8OOA - chains K and M of the 8 polymer chains in the assembly; structure by electron microscopy, 3.18 A resolution.

[Chain K]
Molecule: DNA strand 1
Sequence (226 nucleotides; numbered -73 to 152; the number before each row is that of its first residue; numbers below 1 keep their minus sign (DC-73 is residue -73)):
   -73 CTGGAGAATCCCGGTGCCGAGGCCGCTCAATTGGTCGTAGCAAGCTCTAG
   -23 CACCGCTTAAACGCACGTACGCGCTGTCCCCCGCGTTTTAACCGCCAAGG
    27 GGATTACTCCCTAGTCTCCAGGCACGTGTCAGATATATACATCCTGTGCA
    77 TGTATTGAACAGCGACCTTGCCGGTGCCAGTCGGATAGTGTTCCGAGCTC
   127 CCACTCTAGAGGATCCCCGGGTACCG
Not modelled in the structure: -73, 30-152

[Chain M]
Protein: Histone H3.1
Organism: Homo sapiens
Reference sequence: P68431 (H31_HUMAN); residues 1-135 here correspond to UniProt positions 2-136 (UniProt number = residue number + 1)
Amino-acid sequence (135 residues; row label = number of the first residue in the row):
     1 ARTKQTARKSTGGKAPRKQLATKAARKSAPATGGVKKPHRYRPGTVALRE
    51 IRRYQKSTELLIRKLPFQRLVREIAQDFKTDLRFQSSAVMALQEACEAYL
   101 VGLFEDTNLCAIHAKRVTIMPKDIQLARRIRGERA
Not modelled in the structure: 1-60, 135
Swiss-Prot annotation at these positions:
  - modified residue: Arg2 (Asymmetric dimethylarginine), Thr3 (Phosphothreonine), Lys4 (Allysine), Gln5 (5-glutamyl dopamine), Thr6 (Phosphothreonine), Arg8 (Citrulline), Lys9 (N6,N6,N6-trimethyllysine), Ser10 (ADP-ribosylserine), Thr11 (Phosphothreonine), Lys14 (N6-(2-hydroxyisobutyryl)lysine), Arg17 (Asymmetric dimethylarginine), Lys18 (N6-(2-hydroxyisobutyryl)lysine), Lys23 (N6-(2-hydroxyisobutyryl)lysine), Arg26 (Citrulline), Lys27 (N6,N6,N6-trimethyllysine), Ser28 (ADP-ribosylserine), Lys36 (N6,N6,N6-trimethyllysine), Lys37 (N6-methyllysine), Tyr41 (Phosphotyrosine), Lys56 (N6,N6,N6-trimethyllysine) and 8 more in UniProt
  - lipidation: Lys18 (N6-decanoyllysine)

[Interface between chain K and chain M]
Residue-residue contacts (14):
  DG-24(K) - Arg83(M)  phosphate contact
  DG-24(K) - Phe84(M)  sugar contact
  DG-24(K) - Gln85(M)  hydrogen bond to the phosphate
  DG-24(K) - Ser86(M)  hydrogen bond to the phosphate
  DC-23(K) - Arg72(M)  salt bridge to the phosphate
  DC-23(K) - Arg83(M)  phosphate contact
  DC-23(K) - Phe84(M)  hydrogen bond to the phosphate
  DA-14(K) - Arg63(M)  sugar contact
  DA-13(K) - Arg63(M)  phosphate contact
  DC-4(K) - Thr118(M)  phosphate contact
  DG-3(K) - Arg116(M)  phosphate contact
  DG-3(K) - Val117(M)  hydrogen bond to the phosphate
  DG-3(K) - Thr118(M)  hydrogen bond to the phosphate
  DC-2(K) - Arg116(M)  phosphate contact
Other interface residues (no listed pair), chain M (12 interface residues in all): Leu82, Lys115, Met120

[Summary]
7 residues of chain K face 12 of chain M across their interface, with 5 hydrogen bonds and 1 salt bridge.
Among the polar pairs are DG-24(K)-Gln85(M), DG-24(K)-Ser86(M) and DC-23(K)-Phe84(M).
Chain K is DNA strand 1 and chain M is Histone H3.1 (Homo sapiens); the structure, CryoEM Structure INO80core
Hexasome complex Hexasome refinement state1, was determined by electron microscopy together with 8OO7, 8OO9,
8OOC, 8OOF, 8OOP, 8OOR, 8OOS and 8OOT from the same study.
